PDB entry 8ETI | electron microscopy, 3.70 A resolution | chains 1 and Q of the 45 polymer chains in the assembly

== Chain 1 ==
Molecule: 3497-nt RNA strand
Organism: Schizosaccharomyces pombe
Sequence (3497 nucleotides; each row starts with the number of its first residue; note: 1 number in that range is skipped by the numbering (no residue carries it; nothing is unmodelled there)):
     1 AUUUGACCUC AAAUCAGGUA GGACUACGCG CUGAACUUAA GCAUAUCAAU AAGCGCAGGA
    61 AAAGAAAAUA ACCAUGAUUC CCUCAGUAAC GGCGAGUGAA GCGGGAAAAG CUCAAAUUUG
   121 AAAUCUGGCA ACAUUUCUUU UGUUGUCCGA GUUGUAAUUU CAAGAAGCUG CUUUGAGUGU
   181 AGACGAUCGG UCUAAGUUCC UUGGAACAGG ACGUCAGAGA GGGUGAGAAC CCCGUCUUUG
   241 GUCGAUUGGA UAUGCCAUAU AAAGCGCUUU CGAAGAGUCG AGUUGUUUGG GAAUGCAGCU
   301 CUAAAUGGGU GGUAAAUUUC AUCUAAAGCU AAAUAUUGGC GAGAGACCGA UAGCGAACAA
   361 GUAGAGUGAU CGAAAGAUGA AAAGAACUUU GAAAAGAGAG UUAAAUAGUA CGUGAAAUUG
   421 CUGAAAGGGA AGCAUUGGAA AUCAGUCUUA CCUGGGUGAG AUCAGUAGUC UCUUCGCGAG
   481 ACUAUGCACU CUGAACCUG
   501 GGU
  503A U
   504 AGGUCAGCAU CAGUUUUCGG GGGCGGAAAA AGAAUAAGGG AAGGUGGCUU UCCGGGUUCU
   564 GCCUGGGGAG UGUUUAUAGC CCUUGUUGUA AUACGUCCAC UGGGGACUGA GGACUGCGGC
   624 UUCGUGCCAA GGAUGCUGAC AUAAUGGUUU UCAAUGGCCC GUCUUGAAAC ACGGACCAAG
   684 GAGUCUAGCA UCUAUGCGAG UGUUUGGGUG AUGAAAACCC AUCCGCGAAA UGAAAGUGAA
   744 UGCAGGUGGG AACGCCCUUG UGGCGUGCAC CAUCGACCGA CCCGGAAGUU UGUCAAUGGA
   804 AGGGUUUGAG UAAGAGCAUA GCUGUUGGGA CCCGAAAGAU GGUGAACUAU GCCUGAAUAG
   864 GGUGAAGCCA GAGGAAACUC UGGUGGAGGC UCGUAGAGAU UCUGACGUGC AAAUCGAUCU
   924 UCAAAUUUGG GUAUAGGGGC GAAAGACUAA UCGAACCAUC UAGUAGCUGG UUCCUGCCGA
   984 AGUUUCCCUC AGGAUAGCAG AAACUCAGAU CAGUUUUAUG AGGUAAAGCG AAUGAUUAGA
  1044 GGUCUUGGGG AAGGAAUUUC CUCAACCUAU UCUCAAACUU UAAAUAUGUA AGACGCCCUU
  1104 GUCGCUUAAU UGGACGUGGG CCAUCGAAUG AGAGUUUCUA GUGGGCCAUU UUUGGUAAGC
  1164 AGAACUGGCG AUGCGGGAUG AACCGAACGU GAGGUUAAGG UGCCGGAAUG UACGCUCAUC
  1224 AGACACCAGA AAAGGUGUUA GUUCAUCUAG ACAGCAGGAC GGUGGCCAUG GAAGUCGGAA
  1284 UCCGCUAAGG AGUGUGUAAC AACUCACCUG CCGAAUGAAC UAGCCCUGAA AAUGGAUGGC
  1344 GCUUAAGCGU ACUACCCAUA CCUCACCGUC UGGGUUAGCU UUGAGAAGCU CAGACGAGUA
  1404 GGCAGGCGUG GAGGUUUGUG ACGAAGCCUU GGGCGUGAGC CUGGGUCGAA CAGCCUCUAG
  1464 UGCAGAUCUU GGUGGAAGUA GCAAAUAUUC AAAUGAGAAC UUUGAAGACU GAAGUGGGGA
  1524 AAGGUUCCAU GUGAACAGCA GUUGGACAUG GGUUAGUCGA UCCUAAGAGA UAGGGAAGCU
  1584 CCGUAUGAAA GUUGCACGAU UUUUCGUGCC UCCUAUCGAA AGGGAAUCCG GUUAAUAUUC
  1644 CGGAACCAGA AGGUGGAAUC AACACGGCAA CGUAAAUGAA GUUGGAGACG UCGGCGGGAG
  1704 CCCUGGGAAG AGUUCUCUUU UCUUUUUAAC AAACCAUUGA ACUACCCUGA AAUCGGUUUA
  1764 UCCGGAGCUA GGGUAUGGUG UUUGGAAGAG UUCAGCGCCU CAUGCUGAAU CCGGUGCGCU
  1824 CUCGACGGCC CUUGAAAAUC CAACGGAAGA AUGGACCUUC GGGUCCUUGU UUUCACAUCU
  1884 GGUCGUACUC AUAACCGCAG CAGGUCUCCA AGGUGAACAG CCUCUAGUUG AUAGAACAAU
  1944 GUAGAUAAGG GAAGUCGGCA AAAUGGAUCC GUAACUUCGG GAUAAGGAUU GGCUCUAAGG
  2004 GUUGGGUACG UUGGGCCUUG GAACCUGAAC GGUUGCUGGA CUGAGCGUGG ACCGAUGUCU
  2064 UUUCUCGCCU UUCGGGGUGA GAAGGGAUGU UGGACCUGCU UGGACCUUGG CGGCCGGGAA
  2124 GUCCUUGGUC GGGCUUUUCU CCUUCUCGGG GAUUAUGCUC UUACUGGCGU ACGUUUAACA
  2184 ACCAACUUAG AACUGGUACG GACAAGGGGA AUCUGACUGU CUAAUUAAAA CAUAGCAUUG
  2244 CGAUGGCCAG AAAGUGGUGU UGACGCAAUG UGAUUUCUGC CCAGUGCUCU GAAUGUCAAA
  2304 GUGAAGAAAU UCAACCAAGC GCGGGUAAAC GGCGGGAGUA ACUAUGACUC UCUUAAGGUA
  2364 GCCAAAUGCC UCGUCAUCUA ACUAGUGACG CGCAUGAAUG GAUUAACGAG AUUCCCACUG
  2424 UCCCUAUCUA CUAUCUAGCG AAACCACAGC CUGGGGAACG GGCCAGGCAA AAUCAGCGGG
  2484 GAAAGAAGAC CCUGUUGAGC UUGACUCUAG UUUGACAUUG UGAAGAGACA UAGAGGGUGU
  2544 AGGAUAAGUG GGAGUAUGUU UCGGCAUACG CCGGUGAAAU ACCACUACCU UUAUCGUUUC
  2604 UUUACUUAAU CAAUGAAGCG GAAUUGGGAU UUAUUUCCCA UAUUCUAGCG UUAAAGUUUC
  2664 UUCGCGAACU GAUCCGCGUU GAUGACAUUG UCAGGUGGGG AGUUUGGCUG GGGCGGCACA
  2724 UCUGUUAAAA GAUAACGCAG GUGUCCUAAG GGGGACUCAU CGAGAACAGA AAUCUCGAGU
  2784 AGAAUAAAAG GGUAAAAGUC CCCUUGAUUU UGAUUUUCAG UGUGAAUACA AACCAUGAAA
  2844 GUGUGGCCUA UCGAUCCUUU GUUCCCUCGA AAUUUGAGGA CAGAGGUGCC AGAAAAGUUA
  2904 CCACAGGGAU AACUGGCUUG UGGCAGUCAA GCGUUCAUAG CGACGUUGCU UUUUGAUUCU
  2964 UCGAUGUCGG CUCUUCCUAU CAUACCGAAG CAGAAUUCGG UAAGCGUUGG AUUGUUCACC
  3024 CACUAAUAGG GAACGUGAGC UGGGUUUAGA CCGUCGUGAG ACAGGUUAGU UUUACCCUAC
  3084 UGAUGAAGUG UCGUCGCAAU GGUAAUUCAA CUUAGUACGA GAGGAACCGU UGAUUCAGAU
  3144 CAUUGGUAUU UGCGGCUGCC UGACAAGGCA AUGCCGCGGA GCUAUCAUCU GCCGGAUAAC
  3204 GGCUGAACGC CUCUAAGCCA GAAUCCGUGC CAGAAAGCGA CGAUUUUUUG GUCCGCAUGA
  3264 UUUAUAUGUA UAAAAAUAGA GGUAGGACUU GUUCCUACUC UCCUGUAUCG UAGAAGAUGG
  3324 GCGAUGGUUG AUGAAACGGA AGUGUUUUAU UGACUUGUCC AUGAAAUUCC AUUGAAAUCU
  3384 UGUGCGGAAU CGAAUCCAUU GCAUACGACU UUAAUGUGGA ACGGGGUAUU GUAAGCAGUA
  3444 GAGUAGCCUU GUUGUUACGA UCUGCUGAGA UUAAGCCUUU GUUCCCAAGA UUUG
Not modelled in the structure: 1-2, 35-49, 91-95, 286-295, 313-318, 474-476, 493, 503A, 552-573, 668-670, 732-746, 780-814, 849-957, 991-994, 1026-1087, 1095-1129, 1227-1230, 1486-2439, 2459-2462, 2481-2924, 2936-2942, 2954-2976, 3011-3031, 3036-3081, 3160-3175, 3247-3268, 3290-3297, 3376-3393, 3442-3464
Sequence notes: conflict G501 (U9042 in 157310483), U503 (G9040 in 157310483), U2930 (C6612 in 157310483)

== Chain Q ==
Molecule: 60S ribosomal protein L18-A
Organism: Schizosaccharomyces pombe
UniProt: Q10192 (RL18A_SCHPO); residues 1-187 here = UniProt positions 1-187
Sequence (187 residues; row label = number of the first residue in the row):
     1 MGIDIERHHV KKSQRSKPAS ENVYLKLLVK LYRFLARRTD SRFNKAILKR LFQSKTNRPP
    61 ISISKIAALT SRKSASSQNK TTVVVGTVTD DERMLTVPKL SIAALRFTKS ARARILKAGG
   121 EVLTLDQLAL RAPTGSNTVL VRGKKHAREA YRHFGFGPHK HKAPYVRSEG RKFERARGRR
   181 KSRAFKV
Not modelled in the structure: 1-14, 151-187
UniProt features mapped onto this chain:
  - modified residue: Ser16 (Phosphoserine), Ser64 (Phosphoserine), Thr87 (Phosphothreonine), Thr89 (Phosphothreonine), Thr134 (Phosphothreonine), Ser136 (Phosphoserine), Thr138 (Phosphothreonine)

== Chain 1 / chain Q interface ==
Pairs across the interface (80; chain 1 residue first):
  U696(1) with Ala19(Q), phosphate contact; Ser54(Q), hydrogen bond to the phosphate; Thr56(Q), hydrogen bond to the phosphate
  A697(1) with Ala19(Q), sugar contact; Ser20(Q), phosphate contact; Glu21(Q), hydrogen bond to the sugar; Ser54(Q), phosphate contact; Lys55(Q), hydrogen bond to the phosphate
  U698(1) with Ser20(Q), phosphate contact; Lys55(Q), base contact
  G699(1) with Lys55(Q), base contact; Arg106(Q), salt bridge to the phosphate
  C700(1) with Lys55(Q), base contact; Lys109(Q), hydrogen bond to the phosphate
  G701(1) with Pro60(Q), base contact; Thr87(Q), hydrogen bond to the base; Thr108(Q), phosphate contact; Lys109(Q), salt bridge to the phosphate
  A702(1) with Thr89(Q), phosphate contact; Asp90(Q), hydrogen bond to the phosphate; Glu92(Q), hydrogen bond to the sugar; Thr108(Q), hydrogen bond to the phosphate; Ser110(Q), hydrogen bond to the phosphate
  A747(1) with Arg72(Q), salt bridge to the phosphate
  G748(1) with Arg72(Q), phosphate contact
  G749(1) with Lys73(Q), salt bridge to the phosphate
  A754(1) with Arg50(Q), sugar contact; Leu140(Q), base contact
  A755(1) with Arg42(Q), sugar contact; Phe43(Q), sugar contact
  C756(1) with Ser41(Q), phosphate contact; Arg42(Q), hydrogen bond to the phosphate; Phe43(Q), hydrogen bond to the phosphate; Gly135(Q), sugar contact; Ser136(Q), hydrogen bond to the phosphate; Asn137(Q), hydrogen bond to the sugar
  G757(1) with Ser136(Q), hydrogen bond to the phosphate
  U769(1) with Ser76(Q), hydrogen bond to the sugar
  G770(1) with Lys73(Q), phosphate contact
  C771(1) with Leu69(Q), sugar contact; Val141(Q), sugar contact; Arg142(Q), hydrogen bond to the sugar
  A772(1) with Arg142(Q), sugar contact; Gly143(Q), sugar contact; Lys144(Q), sugar contact; Lys145(Q), phosphate contact
  C773(1) with Lys144(Q), salt bridge to the phosphate; Lys145(Q), phosphate contact; His146(Q), phosphate contact
  A815(1) with Arg93(Q), salt bridge to the phosphate
  A816(1) with Lys65(Q), sugar contact; Ala68(Q), base contact; Asp91(Q), sugar contact; Arg93(Q), hydrogen bond to the sugar; Met94(Q), base contact
  G817(1) with Ser62(Q), hydrogen bond to the phosphate; Ser64(Q), hydrogen bond to the phosphate; Lys65(Q), salt bridge to the phosphate; Asp90(Q), hydrogen bond to the base; Asp91(Q), phosphate contact; Glu92(Q), hydrogen bond to the base; Arg93(Q), hydrogen bond to the base
  A818(1) with Thr89(Q), hydrogen bond to the base; Asp90(Q), base contact; His146(Q), phosphate contact
  G819(1) with Lys55(Q), hydrogen bond to the base; Ala147(Q), phosphate contact
  A1005(1) with Arg15(Q), sugar contact
  C1007(1) with Gln53(Q), phosphate contact; Arg142(Q), salt bridge to the phosphate
  U1378(1) with Arg37(Q), salt bridge to the phosphate
  U1379(1) with Lys30(Q), base contact; Phe34(Q), base contact; Arg37(Q), salt bridge to the phosphate; Arg38(Q), salt bridge to the phosphate
  A1389(1) with Lys30(Q), sugar contact; Arg37(Q), hydrogen bond to the base
  A1390(1) with Lys17(Q), base contact; Lys30(Q), salt bridge to the phosphate; Arg33(Q), salt bridge to the phosphate
Also at the interface, not in a pair above, chain 1 (31 interface residues in all): A1006
Also at the interface, not in a pair above, chain Q (53 interface residues in all): Ala46, Asn57, Phe107, Thr138

== In short ==
31 residues of chain 1 and 53 residues of chain Q are in contact, with 26 hydrogen bonds and 13 salt bridges.
Among the polar pairs are G701(1)-Thr87(Q), G817(1)-Asp90(Q) and G817(1)-Glu92(Q).
Here chain 1 is a 3497-nt RNA strand and chain Q is 60S ribosomal protein L18-A, both from Schizosaccharomyces
pombe. Entry 8ETI (Fkbp39 associated 60S nascent ribosome State 1) was determined by electron microscopy
together with 8ESQ, 8ESR, 8ETC, 8ETG, 8ETH, 8ETJ and 3 further entries from the same study.
